PDB entry 8EN8 | X-ray diffraction, 2.70 A resolution | chains A and E of the 5 polymer chains in the assembly

Chain A:
Molecule: MHC class I antigen
From: Homo sapiens
UniProtKB: F4NBT2 (F4NBT2_HUMAN); residues 1-276 here correspond to UniProt positions 25-300 (UniProt number = residue number + 24)
Sequence (276 residues; row label = number of the first residue in the row):
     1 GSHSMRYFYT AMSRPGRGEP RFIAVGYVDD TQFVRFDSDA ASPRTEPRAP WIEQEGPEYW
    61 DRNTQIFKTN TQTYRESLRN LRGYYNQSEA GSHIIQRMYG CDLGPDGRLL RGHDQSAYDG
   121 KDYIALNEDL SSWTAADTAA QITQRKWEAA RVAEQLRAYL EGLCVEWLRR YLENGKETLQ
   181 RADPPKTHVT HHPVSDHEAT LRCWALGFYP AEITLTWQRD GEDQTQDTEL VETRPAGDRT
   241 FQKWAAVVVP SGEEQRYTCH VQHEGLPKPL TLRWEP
Disulfide bonds: C101-C164, C203-C259

Chain E:
Molecule: 3180 TCR beta chain
From: Homo sapiens
Sequence (245 residues; numbered 3 to 257; 10 numbers in that range are skipped by the numbering (no residue carries them; nothing is unmodelled there); the number before each row is that of its first residue):
     3 VVSQHPSRVI CKSGTSVKIE CRSLDFQ
    36 ATTMFWYRQF PKQSLMLMAT SNEG
    63 SKATYEQGVE KDKFLINHA
    83 SLTLSTLTVT SAHPEDSSFY ICSAGPTSGR TDTQYFGPGT RLTVLEDLKN VFPPEVAVFE
   143 PSEAEISHTQ KATLVCLATG FYPDHVELSW WVNGKEVHSG VCTDPQPLKE QPALNDSRYA
   203 LSSRLRVSAT FWQNPRNHFR CQVQFYGLSE NDEWTQDRAK PVTQIVSAEA WGRAD
Disulfide bonds: C23-C104, C158-C223

Interface between chain A and chain E:
Pairs across the interface (14):
  R62(A) with R112(E)
  T69(A) with S110(E); G111(E)
  Q72(A) with T37(E); E58(E)
  T73(A) with S110(E)
  E76(A) with L84(E)
  R79(A) with L84(E)
  N80(A) with Q29(E), hydrogen bond
  A150(A) with P108(E), hydrophobic; T109(E)
  R151(A) with T115(E), hydrogen bond
  Q155(A) with T109(E), hydrogen bond; D114(E), hydrogen bond
Interface residues without a listed pair, chain A (12 interface residues in all): K146, A149
Interface residues without a listed pair, chain E (12 interface residues in all): Y117

Overview:
Chain A and chain E each contribute 12 residues to their interface; the contacts include 4 hydrogen bonds.
Polar contacts include N80(A)-Q29(E), R151(A)-T115(E) and Q155(A)-T109(E).
Chain A is MHC class I antigen and chain E is 3180 TCR beta chain, both from Homo sapiens; the structure,
Cross-reactive 3180 TCR recognition of HLA-B*35:01-NP4 epitope from 1972 influenza strain, was determined by
X-ray diffraction.
